1BCK - chains A and C; structure by X-ray diffraction, 1.80 A resolution.

[Chain A]
Name: Peptidyl-prolyl cis-trans isomerase A
From: Homo sapiens
Notes: EC 5.2.1.8
UniProt: P62937 (PPIA_HUMAN); residues 2-165 here correspond to UniProt positions 1-164 (UniProt number = residue number - 1)
Amino-acid sequence (165 residues; numbered 1 to 165; the number before each row is that of its first residue):
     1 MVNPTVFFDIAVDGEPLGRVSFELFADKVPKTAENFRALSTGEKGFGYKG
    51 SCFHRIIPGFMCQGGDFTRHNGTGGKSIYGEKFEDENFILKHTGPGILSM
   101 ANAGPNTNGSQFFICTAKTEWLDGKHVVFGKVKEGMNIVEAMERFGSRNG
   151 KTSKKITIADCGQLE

[Chain C]
Name: Cyclosporin C
Amino-acid sequence (11 residues; numbered 1 to 11; the number before each row is that of its first residue):
     1 ALLVTTGLVLA
Covalent attachments: covalent link Ala1-Ala11
Modified / non-standard residues: Ala1 (D-alanine; DAL); Leu2, Leu3, Leu8, Leu10 (N-methylleucine; MLE); Val4 (N-methylvaline; MVA); Thr5 (4-methyl-4-[(E)-2-butenyl]-4,N-methyl-threonine; BMT); Gly7 (sarcosine; SAR)

[How chain A and chain C interact]
Residue-residue contacts - 27 pairs, chain A then chain C:
  Arg55(A) with Leu3(C), hydrogen bond (side chain-backbone); Val4(C); Thr5(C); Val9(C)
  Phe60(A) with Leu2(C); Leu3(C); Val4(C)
  Met61(A) with Val4(C)
  Gln63(A) with Val4(C); Thr5(C), hydrogen bond (side chain-backbone)
  Gly72(A) with Thr6(C); Gly7(C), hydrogen bond (backbone-backbone)
  Thr73(A) with Gly7(C)
  Ala101(A) with Val4(C); Thr6(C)
  Asn102(A) with Val4(C), hydrogen bond (backbone-backbone); Thr5(C); Thr6(C), hydrogen bond (backbone-backbone)
  Ala103(A) with Thr5(C); Thr6(C)
  Gln111(A) with Thr6(C)
  Phe113(A) with Val4(C)
  Trp121(A) with Leu2(C), hydrogen bond (side chain-backbone)
  Leu122(A) with Val4(C)
  Lys125(A) with Leu3(C); Thr5(C)
  His126(A) with Val4(C)

[Overview]
15 residues of chain A and 7 residues of chain C are in contact, with 6 hydrogen bonds. Among the polar pairs
are Arg55(A)-Leu3(C), Gln63(A)-Thr5(C) and Trp121(A)-Leu2(C).
Here chain A is Peptidyl-prolyl cis-trans isomerase A (Homo sapiens) and chain C is Cyclosporin C. Entry 1BCK
(Human cyclophilin A complexed with 2-thr cyclosporin) was determined by X-ray diffraction (same publication
as 1CWF, 1CWH, 1CWI, 1CWJ, 1CWK, 1CWL and 1CWM).
